6TMH - chains g and d of the 21 polymer chains in the assembly; structure by electron microscopy, 3.10 A resolution.

[Chain g]
Name: ATP synthase subunit gamma
Organism: Toxoplasma gondii (strain ATCC 50853 / GT1)
UniProtKB: A0A125YUH0 (A0A125YUH0_TOXGG); residue numbers follow UniProt; this construct covers 1-314
Sequence (314 residues; numbered 1 to 314; the number before each row is that of its first residue):
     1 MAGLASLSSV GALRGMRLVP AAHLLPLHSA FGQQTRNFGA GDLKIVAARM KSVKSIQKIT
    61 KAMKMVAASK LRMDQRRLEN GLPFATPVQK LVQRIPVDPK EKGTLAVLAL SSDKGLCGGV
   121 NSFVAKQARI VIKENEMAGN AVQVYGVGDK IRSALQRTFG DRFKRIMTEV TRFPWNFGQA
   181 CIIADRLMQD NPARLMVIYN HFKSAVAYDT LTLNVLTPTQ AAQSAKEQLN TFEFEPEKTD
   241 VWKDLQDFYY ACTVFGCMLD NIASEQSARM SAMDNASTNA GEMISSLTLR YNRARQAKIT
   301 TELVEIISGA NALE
Unresolved in the structure: 1-41, 314

[Chain d]
Name: ATP synthase subunit delta
Organism: Toxoplasma gondii (strain ATCC 50853 / GT1)
UniProtKB: A0A125YRE2 (A0A125YRE2_TOXGG); residue numbers follow UniProt; this construct covers 1-183
Sequence (183 residues; each row starts with the number of its first residue):
     1 MFARAFSRFA SLAAPAPQRG WNAFVLPSRH FATAAGGANP FKNQLLLTLS SPSEAIYVRT
    61 PVRSVTVPGS EGAMTMTNGH SQTVARLKAG EIIVRKGETG DEVERFFLSD GFVLFKSPED
   121 DSGCCTAEVL GVEVVPVSML DKESAATALQ ELLQQGAGAT DEWTKARTLL GQELLSSVIR
   181 AAP
Unresolved in the structure: 1-40

[Interface between chain g and chain d]
Pairs across the interface (35):
  N80(g) with S51(d); S53(d); A55(d)
  G81(g) with P52(d)
  P83(g) with S50(d); L130(d)
  F84(g) with S50(d); S51(d); P52(d); L130(d); G131(d)
  P87(g) with L114(d), hydrophobic; E128(d)
  L91(g) with V84(d), hydrophobic; L114(d), hydrophobic
  F177(g) with P52(d), hydrophobic; V132(d), hydrophobic
  T231(g) with Q82(d)
  F232(g) with Q82(d); T83(d); V84(d), hydrophobic; K116(d)
  E233(g) with S81(d), hydrogen bond; Q82(d), hydrogen bond (backbone-backbone); T83(d), hydrogen bond (backbone-side chain); V84(d), hydrogen bond (backbone-backbone)
  F234(g) with V84(d)
  E235(g) with E71(d); V84(d), hydrogen bond (backbone-backbone); A85(d)
  V241(g) with F112(d), hydrophobic
  D244(g) with R86(d), salt bridge
  L245(g) with F112(d)
  F248(g) with L130(d), hydrophobic
  F255(g) with P52(d), hydrophobic
Other interface residues (no listed pair), chain g (20 interface residues in all): V88, P236, D240
Other interface residues (no listed pair), chain d (21 interface residues in all): E54, F115

[Summary]
20 residues of chain g and 21 residues of chain d are in contact; the contacts include 5 hydrogen bonds and 1
salt bridge. Polar pairs include D244(g)-R86(d), E233(g)-S81(d) and E233(g)-T83(d).
Chain g is ATP synthase subunit gamma and chain d is ATP synthase subunit delta, both from Toxoplasma gondii
(strain ATCC 50853 / GT1); the structure, Cryo-EM structure of Toxoplasma gondii mitochondrial ATP synthase
dimer, OSCP/F1/c-ring model, was determined by electron microscopy (same publication as 6TMG, 6TMI, 6TMJ, 6TMK
and 6TML).
